Entry 4CR3 (electron microscopy, 9.30 A resolution (very low resolution: no residue pairs are listed; an interface is given only as per-side residue counts)); this record covers chains S and T of the 33 polymer chains in the assembly.

[Chain S]
Protein: 26S proteasome regulatory subunit RPN3
Organism: Saccharomyces cerevisiae
Reference sequence: P40016 (RPN3_YEAST); residue numbers follow UniProt; this construct covers 1-523
Sequence (523 residues; row label = number of the first residue in the row):
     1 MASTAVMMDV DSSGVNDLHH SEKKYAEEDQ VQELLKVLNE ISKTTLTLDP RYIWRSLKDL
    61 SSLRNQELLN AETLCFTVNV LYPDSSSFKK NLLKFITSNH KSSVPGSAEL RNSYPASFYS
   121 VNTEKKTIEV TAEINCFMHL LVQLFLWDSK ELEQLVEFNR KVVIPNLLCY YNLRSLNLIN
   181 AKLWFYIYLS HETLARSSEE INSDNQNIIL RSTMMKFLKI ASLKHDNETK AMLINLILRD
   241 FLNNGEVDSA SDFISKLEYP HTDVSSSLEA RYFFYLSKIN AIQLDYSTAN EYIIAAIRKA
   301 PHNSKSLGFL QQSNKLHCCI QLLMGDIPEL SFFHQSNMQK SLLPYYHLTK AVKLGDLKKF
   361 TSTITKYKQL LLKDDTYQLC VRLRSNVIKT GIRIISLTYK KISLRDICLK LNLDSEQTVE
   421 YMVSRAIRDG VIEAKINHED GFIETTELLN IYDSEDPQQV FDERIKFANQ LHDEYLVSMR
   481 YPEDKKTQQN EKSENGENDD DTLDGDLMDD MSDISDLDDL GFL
Unresolved in the structure: 1-125, 479-523
Swiss-Prot annotation at these positions:
  - modified residue: A2 (N-acetylalanine), S454 (Phosphoserine)

[Chain T]
Protein: 26S proteasome regulatory subunit RPN12
Organism: Saccharomyces cerevisiae
Reference sequence: P32496 (RPN12_YEAST); numbering as in UniProt (aligned over 1-274)
Sequence (274 residues; numbered 1 to 274; the number before each row is that of its first residue):
     1 MPSLAELTKS LSIAFENGDY AACEKLLPPI KIELIKNNLL IPDLSIQNDI YLNDLMITKR
    61 ILEVGALASI QTFNFDSFEN YFNQLKPYYF SNNHKLSESD KKSKLISLYL LNLLSQNNTT
   121 KFHSELQYLD KHIKNLEDDS LLSYPIKLDR WLMEGSYQKA WDLLQSGSQN ISEFDSFTDI
   181 LKSAIRDEIA KNTELSYDFL PLSNIKALLF FNNEKETEKF ALERNWPIVN SKVYFNNQSK
   241 EKADYEDEMM HEEDQKTNII EKAMDYAISI ENIV
Unresolved in the structure: 273-274

[Chain S / chain T interface]
At this resolution (9 A) residue pairs are not listed: 40 residues of chain S and 44 of chain T lie at the interface.

[Overview]
40 residues of chain S and 44 residues of chain T are in contact.
Here chain S is 26S proteasome regulatory subunit RPN3 and chain T is 26S proteasome regulatory subunit RPN12,
both from Saccharomyces cerevisiae. Entry 4CR3 (Deep classification of a large cryo-EM dataset defines the
conformational landscape of the 26S proteasome) was determined by electron microscopy (same publication as
4CR2 and 4CR4).
